PDB entry 9ONZ | electron microscopy, 2.77 A resolution | chains A and D of the 6 polymer chains in the assembly

[Chain A]
Protein: Hemagglutinin HA1
Organism: Influenza A virus
UniProtKB: A0A067Y6L0 (A0A067Y6L0_9INFA); residues -17 to 317 here correspond to UniProt positions 1-335 (UniProt number = residue number + 18)
Sequence (335 residues; each row starts with the number of its first residue; numbers below 1 keep their minus sign (Met-17 is residue -17)):
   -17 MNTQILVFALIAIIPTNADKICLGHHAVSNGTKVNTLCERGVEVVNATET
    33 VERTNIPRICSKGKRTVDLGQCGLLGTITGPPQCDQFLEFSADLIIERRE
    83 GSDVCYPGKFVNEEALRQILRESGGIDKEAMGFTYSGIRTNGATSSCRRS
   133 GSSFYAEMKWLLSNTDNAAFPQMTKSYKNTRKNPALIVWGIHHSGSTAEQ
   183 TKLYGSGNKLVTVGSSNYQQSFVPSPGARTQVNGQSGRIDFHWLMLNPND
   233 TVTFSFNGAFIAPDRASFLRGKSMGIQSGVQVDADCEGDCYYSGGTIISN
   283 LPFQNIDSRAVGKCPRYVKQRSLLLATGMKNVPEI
Unresolved in the structure: -17 to -1
Cystine bridges: Cys42-Cys268, Cys54-Cys66, Cys87-Cys129, Cys272-Cys296
Covalently attached groups: N-acetylglucosamine (NAG) linked to Asn28, Asn231
Differences from the reference sequence: conflict Cys20 (Thr38 in A0A067Y6L0), Ser128 (Ala146 in A0A067Y6L0), Val205 (Ala223 in A0A067Y6L0), Tyr274 (His292 in A0A067Y6L0)
Residues lining bound ligands: A1CC2 ((4R)-N-cyclohexyl-2-(4-fluorophenyl)imidazo[1,2-a]pyrimidin-3-amine): Pro284, Phe285, Arg298

[Chain D]
Protein: Hemagglutinin HA2
Organism: Influenza A virus
UniProtKB: A0A067Y6L0 (A0A067Y6L0_9INFA); residues 1-172 here correspond to UniProt positions 340-511 (UniProt number = residue number + 339)
Sequence (172 residues; each row starts with the number of its first residue):
     1 GLFGAIAGFIENGWEGLIDGWYGFRHQNAQGEGTAADYKSTQSAIDCITG
    51 KLNRLIEKTNQQFELIDNEFTEVEKQIGNVINWTRDSITEVWSYNAELLV
   101 AMENQHTIDLADSEMDKLYERVKRQLRENAEEDGTGCFEIFHKCDDDCMA
   151 SIRNNTYDHSKYREEAMQNRIQ
Cystine bridges: Cys144-Cys148
Covalently attached groups: glycan linked to Asn82; N-acetylglucosamine (NAG) linked to Asn154
Differences from the reference sequence: conflict Cys47 (Gln386 in A0A067Y6L0)
Residues lining bound ligands:
  - A1CC2 ((4R)-N-cyclohexyl-2-(4-fluorophenyl)imidazo[1,2-a]pyrimidin-3-amine), molecule 1: Arg54, Leu55, Glu57, Thr59, Leu99
  - A1CC2, molecule 2: Tyr94, Glu97, Leu98

[How chain A and chain D interact]
Residue-residue contacts (82):
  Ala0(A) with Ile140(D)
  Asp1(A) with Gln27(D); Asn28(D); Glu139(D); Ile140(D), hydrogen bond (backbone-backbone); His142(D); Lys143(D); Cys144(D), hydrogen bond (side chain-backbone); Met149(D)
  Lys2(A) with His26(D); Gln27(D), hydrogen bond (backbone-backbone); Phe138(D)
  Ile3(A) with Arg25(D); Cys137(D); Phe138(D), hydrogen bond (backbone-backbone)
  Cys4(A) with Phe24(D); Arg25(D), hydrogen bond (backbone-backbone); Gly136(D); Cys137(D), disulfide
  Leu5(A) with Trp14(D); Gly23(D); Leu118(D), hydrophobic; Gly136(D), hydrogen bond (backbone-backbone); Phe138(D), hydrophobic
  Gly6(A) with Trp14(D); Tyr22(D); Gly23(D), hydrogen bond (backbone-backbone)
  His7(A) with Gly13(D); Trp14(D), hydrogen bond (backbone-backbone); Trp21(D)
  His8(A) with Trp14(D); Leu17(D); Gly20(D); Trp21(D), hydrogen bond (backbone-backbone)
  Ala9(A) with Trp14(D), hydrogen bond (backbone-backbone); Glu15(D)
  Val16(A) with Asn104(D)
  Asn17(A) with Asn104(D), hydrogen bond (backbone-side chain)
  Thr18(A) with Gln105(D)
  Leu19(A) with Gln105(D), hydrogen bond (backbone-side chain)
  Arg80(A) with Phe70(D)
  Arg81(A) with Phe70(D)
  Arg99(A) with Asn68(D); Thr71(D)
  Gln100(A) with Ile66(D)
  Gln259(A) with Asn68(D), hydrogen bond; Glu69(D); Phe70(D)
  Ser275(A) with Glu69(D)
  Phe285(A) with Ala96(D), hydrophobic
  Arg291(A) with Asp67(D), salt bridge; Glu69(D)
  Val293(A) with Phe63(D); Glu64(D); Leu65(D), hydrophobic
  Gly294(A) with Gln61(D); Gln62(D); Phe63(D), hydrogen bond (backbone-backbone)
  Lys295(A) with Gln61(D)
  Arg298(A) with Thr59(D); Trp92(D)
  Tyr299(A) with Trp92(D)
  Lys301(A) with Thr89(D); Glu90(D), salt bridge; Ser93(D)
  Gln302(A) with Ser93(D); Glu97(D), hydrogen bond
  Leu306(A) with Val100(D); Asn104(D), hydrogen bond (backbone-side chain)
  Leu307(A) with Glu103(D); Asn104(D)
  Ala308(A) with Asn104(D), hydrogen bond (backbone-side chain)
  Gly310(A) with Thr107(D)
  Met311(A) with Ile6(D), hydrophobic; Trp21(D); Ala111(D), hydrophobic
  Val314(A) with Glu11(D); Asn12(D); Gly13(D), hydrogen bond (backbone-backbone)
  Glu316(A) with Asn12(D); Gly13(D); Glu15(D), hydrogen bond (side chain-backbone)
Also at the interface, not in a pair above, chain A (52 interface residues in all): Ser11, Cys20, Thr32, Glu79, Glu96, Arg103, Met256, Gly257, Asn282, Pro284, Ser290, Val300, Leu305, Thr309, Lys312, Pro315
Also at the interface, not in a pair above, chain D (66 interface residues in all): Ala7, Ile10, Ala29, Ile48, Leu55, Ile56, Asn60, Val73, Arg85, Ala101, Ile108, Met115, Tyr119, Val122, Asp133, Ile152
Inter-chain disulfides: Cys4(A)-Cys137(D)

[Overview]
52 residues of chain A face 66 of chain D across their interface, with 1 disulfide bond, 19 hydrogen bonds and
2 salt bridges. Polar contacts include Arg291(A)-Asp67(D), Lys301(A)-Glu90(D) and Asp1(A)-Cys144(D). One
compound A1CC2 molecule is bound between chain A and chain D.
Here chain A is Hemagglutinin HA1 and chain D is Hemagglutinin HA2, both from Influenza A virus. Entry 9ONZ
(Influenza A Virus Group 2 Hemagglutinin (H7, Strain SH13) in Complex with the Potent Small-Molecule Entry
...) was determined by electron microscopy, deposited together with 9OO1.
